Entry 3IFC (X-ray diffraction, 1.97 A resolution); this record covers chains A and B.

# Chain A (and B)
Name: Fructose-1,6-bisphosphatase isozyme 2
Source organism: Homo sapiens
Notes: EC 3.1.3.11; chain B of this document is another copy of the same molecule, construct and numbering; everything in this record applies to it too
UniProt: O00757 (F16P2_HUMAN); residues 1-338 here correspond to UniProt positions 2-339 (UniProt number = residue number + 1)
Chain sequence (338 residues; each row starts with the number of its first residue):
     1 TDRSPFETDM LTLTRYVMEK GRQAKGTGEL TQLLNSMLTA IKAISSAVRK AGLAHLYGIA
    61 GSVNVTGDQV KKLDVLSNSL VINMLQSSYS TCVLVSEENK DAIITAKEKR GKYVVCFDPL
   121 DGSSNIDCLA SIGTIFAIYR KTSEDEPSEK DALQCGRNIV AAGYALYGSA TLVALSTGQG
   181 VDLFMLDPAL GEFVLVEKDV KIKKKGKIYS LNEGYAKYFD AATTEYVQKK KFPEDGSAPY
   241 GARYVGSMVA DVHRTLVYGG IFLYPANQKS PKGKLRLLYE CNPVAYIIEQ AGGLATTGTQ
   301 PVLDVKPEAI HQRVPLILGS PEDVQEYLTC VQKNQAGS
Unresolved in the structure: 1-8, 63-68, 338 (chain B: 1-8, 62-68, 144, 337-338)
Construct notes: engineered mutation Q69 (Glu70 in O00757)
Ligand contacts:
  - adenosine monophosphate (AMP): V17, K20, G21, A24, G26, T27, G28, E29, L30, T31, L34, K112, Y113, R140, V160, T177
  - 6-O-phosphono-alpha-D-fructofuranose (P6P): D121, G122, N212, Y215, R243, Y244, G246, S247, M248, F262, Y264, K274, L275, E280

# Chain A / chain B interface
Pairs across the interface (51; chain A residue first):
  M10(A) with S87(B); Y89(B), hydrophobic
  T14(A) with T14(B)
  R15(A) with Q32(B), hydrogen bond (backbone-side chain); S36(B), hydrogen bond; M84(B), hydrogen bond (side chain-backbone); S87(B), hydrogen bond; S88(B)
  M18(A) with M18(B), hydrophobic; G28(B); T31(B); Q32(B)
  E19(A) with Q32(B), hydrogen bond
  R22(A) with T27(B), hydrogen bond (side chain-backbone); G28(B); E29(B); Q32(B)
  T27(A) with R22(B), hydrogen bond (backbone-side chain)
  G28(A) with M18(B); R22(B)
  E29(A) with R22(B)
  T31(A) with M18(B)
  Q32(A) with R15(B), hydrogen bond (side chain-backbone); M18(B); E19(B), hydrogen bond; R22(B)
  N35(A) with T14(B)
  S36(A) with R15(B), hydrogen bond
  T39(A) with L190(B); E192(B)
  K42(A) with L190(B); G191(B), hydrogen bond (side chain-backbone); E192(B), salt bridge
  A43(A) with L190(B)
  S46(A) with A189(B), hydrogen bond (side chain-backbone)
  M84(A) with R15(B), hydrogen bond (backbone-side chain)
  S87(A) with D9(B); M10(B); R15(B), hydrogen bond
  S88(A) with R15(B)
  Y89(A) with D9(B), hydrogen bond; M10(B), hydrophobic
  K109(A) with D9(B), salt bridge
  A189(A) with S46(B), hydrogen bond (backbone-side chain)
  L190(A) with T39(B); K42(B); A43(B)
  G191(A) with K42(B), hydrogen bond (backbone-side chain); G191(B)
  E192(A) with T39(B); K42(B), salt bridge
Other interface residues (no listed pair), chain A (28 interface residues in all): D9, T12
Other interface residues (no listed pair), chain B (28 interface residues in all): L11, T12, N35

# Overview
The chain A/chain B interface involves 28 residues from each chain, with 17 hydrogen bonds and 3 salt bridges.
Among the polar pairs are K42(A)-E192(B), K109(A)-D9(B) and R15(A)-Q32(B). Bound to chain A: adenosine
monophosphate and 6-O-phosphono-alpha-D-fructofuranose.
Both chains are Fructose-1,6-bisphosphatase isozyme 2 (Homo sapiens). Entry 3IFC (Human muscle
fructose-1,6-bisphosphatase E69Q mutant in complex with AMP and alpha fructose-6-phosphate) was determined by
X-ray diffraction, deposited together with 3IFA.
